PDB entry 9G9B | electron microscopy, 3.07 A resolution | chains H and J of the 11 polymer chains in the assembly

# Chain H
Name: CRISPR system Cms protein Csm5
Organism: Enterococcus italicus DSM 15952
UniProtKB: E6LHV3 (CSM5_ENTI1); residue numbers follow UniProt; this construct covers 1-349
Chain sequence (379 residues; numbered 1 to 379; the number before each row is that of its first residue):
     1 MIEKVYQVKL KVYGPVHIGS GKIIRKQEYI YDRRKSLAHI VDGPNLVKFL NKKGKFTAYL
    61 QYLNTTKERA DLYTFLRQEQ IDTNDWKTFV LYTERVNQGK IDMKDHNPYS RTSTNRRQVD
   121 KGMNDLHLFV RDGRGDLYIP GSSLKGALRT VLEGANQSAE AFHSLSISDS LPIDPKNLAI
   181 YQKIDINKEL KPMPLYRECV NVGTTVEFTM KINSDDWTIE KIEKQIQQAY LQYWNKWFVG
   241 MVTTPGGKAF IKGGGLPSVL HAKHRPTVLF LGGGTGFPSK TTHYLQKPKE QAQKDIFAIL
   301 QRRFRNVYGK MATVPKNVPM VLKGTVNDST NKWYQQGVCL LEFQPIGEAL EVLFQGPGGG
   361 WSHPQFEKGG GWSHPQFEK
Unresolved in the structure: 1-2, 101-120, 155-160, 261-265, 325, 346-379
Sequence notes: expression tag (350-379)

# Chain J
Name: CRISPR system Cms protein Csm2
Organism: Enterococcus italicus DSM 15952
UniProtKB: E6LHV6 (CSM2_ENTI1); residues 1-140 here = UniProt positions 1-140
Chain sequence (140 residues; each row starts with the number of its first residue):
     1 MELAKTKTGE MIDLNFARKV VEENKRVKDN RGRQEIVLFN GLTTSKLRNL LELINHVYTK
    61 VYNSDDTTLS EDVRDELEYL KVKFAYESGR EPAVRTFIEK TYVDKLVDVV LKKNTKKIFL
   121 DYCKYFEALV AYAKFYRMGD
Unresolved in the structure: 1-2, 138-140

# Chain H / chain J interface
Pairs across the interface (19; chain H residue first):
  K22(H) - E52(J)  salt bridge
  R25(H) - Y86(J)
  R25(H) - R90(J)
  Q27(H) - Y86(J)
  E28(H) - Y79(J)  hydrogen bond
  E28(H) - K83(J)  salt bridge
  D42(H) - Y79(J)  hydrogen bond (backbone-side chain)
  G43(H) - Y79(J)
  P44(H) - E76(J)
  P44(H) - Y79(J)
  V47(H) - V82(J)  hydrophobic
  K48(H) - D75(J)  salt bridge
  L63(H) - Y86(J)  hydrophobic
  K67(H) - G89(J)
  K67(H) - R90(J)
  K67(H) - R95(J)
  E68(H) - G89(J)
  E68(H) - R90(J)
  A70(H) - Y86(J)
Interface residues without a listed pair, chain H (16 interface residues in all): G21, N51, R69
Interface residues without a listed pair, chain J (13 interface residues in all): N49, E78, A85

# Overview
The interface between chain H and chain J involves 16 residues on one side and 13 on the other, with 2
hydrogen bonds and 3 salt bridges. Polar pairs include K22(H)-E52(J), E28(H)-K83(J) and K48(H)-D75(J).
Here chain H is CRISPR system Cms protein Csm5 and chain J is CRISPR system Cms protein Csm2, both from
Enterococcus italicus DSM 15952. Entry 9G9B (CryoEM structure of Enterococcus italicus Csm-crRNA (4.3)
complex) was determined by electron microscopy together with 9G9A, 9G9C, 9G9D, 9G9E, 9G9F, 9G9G and 4 further
entries from the same study.
